Entry 5MZ2 (X-ray diffraction, 1.90 A resolution); this record covers chains A and D of the 16 polymer chains in the assembly.

[Chain A (and D)]
Molecule: Rubisco large subunit
Organism: Thalassiosira antarctica var. borealis
Notes: chain D of this document is another copy of the same molecule, construct and numbering; everything in this record applies to it too
Amino-acid sequence (490 residues; row label = number of the first residue in the row):
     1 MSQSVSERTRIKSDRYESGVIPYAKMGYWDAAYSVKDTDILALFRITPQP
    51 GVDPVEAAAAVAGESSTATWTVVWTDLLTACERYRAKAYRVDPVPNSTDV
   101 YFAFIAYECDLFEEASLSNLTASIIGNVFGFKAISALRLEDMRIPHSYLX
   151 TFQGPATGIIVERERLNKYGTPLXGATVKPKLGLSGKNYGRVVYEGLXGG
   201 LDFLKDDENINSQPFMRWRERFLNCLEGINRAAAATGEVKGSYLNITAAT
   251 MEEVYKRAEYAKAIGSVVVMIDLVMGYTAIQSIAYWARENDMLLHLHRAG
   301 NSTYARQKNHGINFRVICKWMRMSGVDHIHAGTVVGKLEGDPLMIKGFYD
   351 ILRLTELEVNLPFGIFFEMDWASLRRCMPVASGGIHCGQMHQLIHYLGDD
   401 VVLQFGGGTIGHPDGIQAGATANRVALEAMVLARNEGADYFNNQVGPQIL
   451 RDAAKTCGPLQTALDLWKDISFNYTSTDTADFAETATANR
Not modelled in the structure: 1-3, 485-490 (chain D: 1-2, 485-490)
Modified / non-standard residues: P48, P155 (4-hydroxyproline; HYP); C109 (S-hydroxycysteine; CSO); LYO (4-hydroxy-lysine) at position 150, HLU (beta-hydroxyleucine) at position 174, LYO (4-hydroxy-lysine) at position 198; K205 (lysine nz-carboxylic acid; KCX); K346 (N-trimethyllysine; M3L)
Metal / ion sites: Mg2+: K205, D207, E208 (together with 2-carboxyarabinitol-1,5-diphosphate)
Residues lining bound ligands:
  - 2-carboxyarabinitol-1,5-diphosphate (CAP), molecule 1: E64, T69, W70, N127
  - 2-carboxyarabinitol-1,5-diphosphate (CAP), molecule 2: T177, K179, K181, K205, D207, E208, H297, R298, H330, K337, L338, S382, G383, G384, Q404, F405, G406, G407
From the paper describing this entry:
  - post-translational modification sites: P48, C109, P155, K205, K346, C457
  - Mg2+ coordination: K205

[Chain A / chain D interface]
Residue-residue contacts (20; chain A residue first):
  D37(A) with D37(D)
  T38(A) with H146(D)
  R83(A) with S373(D), hydrogen bond
  C109(A) with H146(D); LYO_150(D)
  D110(A) with LYO_150(D); S373(D), hydrogen bond
  H146(A) with T38(D); C109(D); S147(D), hydrogen bond
  S147(A) with H146(D), hydrogen bond; S147(D), hydrogen bond; LYO_150(D)
  LYO_150(A) with C109(D); D110(D); S147(D); T151(D)
  T151(A) with LYO_150(D)
  S373(A) with R83(D); D110(D), hydrogen bond
Also at the interface, not in a pair above, chain A (13 interface residues in all): E114, Y148, A372
Also at the interface, not in a pair above, chain D (13 interface residues in all): E114, Y148, A372

[In short]
Chain A and chain D each contribute 13 residues to their interface; the contacts include 6 hydrogen bonds.
Among the polar pairs are R83(A)-S373(D), D110(A)-S373(D) and H146(A)-S147(D). Bound to chain A:
2-carboxyarabinitol-1,5-diphosphate. The Mg2+ site is built by K205(A), D207(A) and E208(A). From the paper:
Mg2+ coordination by K205(A); modification sites P48(A), C109(A) and P155(A) among others.
Chain A and chain D are both Rubisco large subunit (Thalassiosira antarctica var. borealis); the structure,
Rubisco from Thalassiosira antarctica, was determined by X-ray diffraction, deposited together with 5OYA, 6FTL
and 5N9Z.
